Entry 6VOF (electron microscopy, 4.51 A resolution (low resolution: residue-level contacts below are approximate; hydrogen-bond / salt-bridge calls are withheld)); this record covers chains D and g of the 26 polymer chains in the assembly.

Chain D:
Molecule: ATP synthase subunit beta, chloroplastic
Organism: Spinacia oleracea
Notes: EC 7.1.2.2
Reference sequence: P00825 (ATPB_SPIOL); numbering as in UniProt (aligned over 1-498)
Sequence (498 residues; numbered 1 to 498; the number before each row is that of its first residue):
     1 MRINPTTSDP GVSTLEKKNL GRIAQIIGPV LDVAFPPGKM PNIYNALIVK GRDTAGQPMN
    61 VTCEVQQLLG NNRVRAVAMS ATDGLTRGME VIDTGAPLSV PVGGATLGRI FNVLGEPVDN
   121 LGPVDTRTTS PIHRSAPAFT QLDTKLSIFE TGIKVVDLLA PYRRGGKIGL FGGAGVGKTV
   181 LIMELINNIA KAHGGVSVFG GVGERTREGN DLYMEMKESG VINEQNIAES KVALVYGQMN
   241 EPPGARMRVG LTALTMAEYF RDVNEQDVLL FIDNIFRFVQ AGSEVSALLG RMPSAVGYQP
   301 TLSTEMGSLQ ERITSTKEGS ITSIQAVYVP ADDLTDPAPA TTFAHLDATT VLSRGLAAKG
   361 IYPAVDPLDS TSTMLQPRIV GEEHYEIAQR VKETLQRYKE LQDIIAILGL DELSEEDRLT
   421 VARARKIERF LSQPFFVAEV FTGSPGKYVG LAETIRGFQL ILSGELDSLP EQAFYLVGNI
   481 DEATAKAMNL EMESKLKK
Unresolved in the structure: 1-18, 497-498
Swiss-Prot annotation at these positions:
  - binding site (ATP): G172 to T179

Chain g:
Molecule: ATP synthase gamma chain, chloroplastic
Organism: Spinacia oleracea
Reference sequence: P05435 (ATPG_SPIOL); numbering as in UniProt (aligned over 1-364)
Sequence (364 residues; row label = number of the first residue in the row):
     1 MACSLSFSSS VSTFHLPTTT QSTQAPPNNA TTLPTTNPIQ CANLRELRDR IGSVKNTQKI
    61 TEAMKLVAAA KVRRAQEAVV NGRPFSETLV EVLYNMNEQL QTEDVDVPLT KIRTVKKVAL
   121 MVVTGDRGLC GGFNNMLLKK AESRIAELKK LGVDYTIISI GKKGNTYFIR RPEIPVDRYF
   181 DGTNLPTAKE AQAIADDVFS LFVSEEVDKV EMLYTKFVSL VKSDPVIHTL LPLSPKGEIC
   241 DINGKCVDAA EDELFRLTTK EGKLTVERDM IKTETPAFSP ILEFEQDPAQ ILDALLPLYL
   301 NSQILRALQE SLASELAARM TAMSNATDNA NELKKTLSIN YNRARQAKIT GEILEIVAGA
   361 NACV
Unresolved in the structure: 1-42, 364
Disulfide bonds: C240-C246
Swiss-Prot annotation at these positions:
  - active site: C130

Interface between chain D and chain g:
Pairs across the interface - 36 pairs, chain D then chain g:
  M292(D) with V357(g); N361(g)
  P293(D) with V357(g)
  A295(D) with T350(g)
  V296(D) with Q346(g); I349(g); T350(g)
  G297(D) with I353(g)
  A331(D) with R345(g)
  D333(D) with N342(g)
  T335(D) with N342(g); Q346(g)
  D336(D) with R345(g)
  P337(D) with Q346(g)
  R397(D) with E261(g); G262(g)
  E400(D) with G262(g)
  L401(D) with E261(g); G262(g)
  D403(D) with L66(g)
  I404(D) with K65(g); L264(g)
  I407(D) with L66(g); A69(g); A70(g)
  L408(D) with R73(g); T259(g)
  D411(D) with R73(g)
  E412(D) with R73(g); R256(g); L257(g); T259(g)
  L413(D) with T259(g)
  S414(D) with T259(g)
  D417(D) with T259(g); K260(g)
Also at the interface, not in a pair above, chain D (23 interface residues in all): G409
Also at the interface, not in a pair above, chain g (22 interface residues in all): Q76, T258

Summary:
23 residues of chain D and 22 residues of chain g are in contact. UniProt lists 8 ATP-binding residues on
chain D; active-site residue C130(g) on chain g.
Chain D is ATP synthase subunit beta, chloroplastic and chain g is ATP synthase gamma chain, chloroplastic,
both from Spinacia oleracea; the structure, Chloroplast ATP synthase (O2, CF1FO), was determined by electron
microscopy together with 6VM1, 6VM4, 6VMB, 6VMD, 6VMG, 6VOG and 8 further entries from the same study.
